1UXS - chains A and C of the 3 polymer chains in the assembly; structure by X-ray diffraction, 1.55 A resolution.

Chain A:
Name: HLA class I histocompatibility antigen B-27 alpha chain
Source organism: Homo sapiens
Notes: fragment: extracellular domain, residues 25-300
UniProtKB: P03989 (1B27_HUMAN); residues 1-276 here correspond to UniProt positions 25-300 (UniProt number = residue number + 24)
Sequence (276 residues; row label = number of the first residue in the row):
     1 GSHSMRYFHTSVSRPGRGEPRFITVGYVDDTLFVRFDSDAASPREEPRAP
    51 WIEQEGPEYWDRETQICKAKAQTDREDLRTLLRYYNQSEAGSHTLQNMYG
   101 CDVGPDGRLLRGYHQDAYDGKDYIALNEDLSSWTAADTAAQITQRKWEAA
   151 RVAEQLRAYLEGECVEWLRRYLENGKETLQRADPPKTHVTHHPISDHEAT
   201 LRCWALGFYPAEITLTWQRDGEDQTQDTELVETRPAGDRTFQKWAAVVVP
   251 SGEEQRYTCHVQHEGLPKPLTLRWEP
Disulfides: Cys101-Cys164, Cys203-Cys259

Chain C:
Name: Gene terminal protein (membrane protein lmp-2A/lmp-2B)
Notes: fragment: transmembrane domain, residues 236-244
UniProtKB: P13285 (LMP2_EBV); residues 1-9 here correspond to UniProt positions 236-244 (UniProt number = residue number + 235)
Sequence (9 residues; each row starts with the number of its first residue):
     1 RRRWRRLTV
What the authors report for this chain:
  - conformationally variable residues (side-chain flip): Trp4 to Leu7
  - contacts within the chain: Trp4-Arg6 (hydrophobic contact)

How chain A and chain C interact:
Pairs across the interface (45; chain A residue first):
  Tyr7(A) - Arg1(C)  hydrogen bond (side chain-backbone)
  Tyr7(A) - Arg2(C)
  His9(A) - Arg2(C)  hydrogen bond
  Thr24(A) - Arg2(C)  hydrogen bond
  Glu45(A) - Arg2(C)  salt bridge
  Tyr59(A) - Arg1(C)
  Arg62(A) - Arg1(C)
  Arg62(A) - Arg2(C)  hydrogen bond (side chain-backbone)
  Arg62(A) - Trp4(C)
  Glu63(A) - Arg1(C)
  Glu63(A) - Arg2(C)  salt bridge
  Gln65(A) - Trp4(C)
  Ile66(A) - Arg2(C)
  Ile66(A) - Arg3(C)
  Ile66(A) - Trp4(C)
  Cys67(A) - Arg2(C)
  Ala69(A) - Trp4(C)
  Lys70(A) - Arg5(C)
  Glu76(A) - Thr8(C)
  Asp77(A) - Thr8(C)
  Asp77(A) - Val9(C)  hydrogen bond (side chain-backbone)
  Thr80(A) - Val9(C)
  Tyr84(A) - Val9(C)  hydrogen bond (side chain-backbone)
  Asn97(A) - Arg5(C)
  Tyr99(A) - Arg2(C)
  Tyr99(A) - Arg3(C)  hydrogen bond (side chain-backbone)
  His114(A) - Arg5(C)
  Asp116(A) - Arg5(C)  salt bridge
  Thr143(A) - Val9(C)  hydrogen bond (side chain-backbone)
  Lys146(A) - Leu7(C)
  Lys146(A) - Thr8(C)  hydrogen bond
  Lys146(A) - Val9(C)  hydrogen bond (side chain-backbone)
  Trp147(A) - Arg5(C)
  Trp147(A) - Leu7(C)
  Trp147(A) - Thr8(C)  hydrogen bond (side chain-backbone)
  Trp147(A) - Val9(C)  hydrophobic
  Val152(A) - Leu7(C)  hydrophobic
  Gln155(A) - Arg3(C)
  Leu156(A) - Arg3(C)
  Tyr159(A) - Arg1(C)  hydrogen bond (side chain-backbone)
  Tyr159(A) - Arg2(C)
  Tyr159(A) - Arg3(C)
  Glu163(A) - Arg1(C)  salt bridge
  Trp167(A) - Arg1(C)
  Tyr171(A) - Arg1(C)  hydrogen bond (side chain-backbone)
Also at the interface, not in a pair above, chain A (38 interface residues in all): Met5, Val25, Gly26, Val34, Thr73, Leu81, Tyr123, Ala150
The authors on this interface:
  - specific contacts: Asp116(A)-Arg5(C) (salt bridge)
  - interface residues, chain C: Trp4(C)

Overview:
The interface between chain A and chain C involves 38 residues on one side and 8 on the other, with 13
hydrogen bonds and 4 salt bridges. Polar pairs include Glu45(A)-Arg2(C), Glu63(A)-Arg2(C) and
Asp116(A)-Arg5(C). The authors report a salt bridge between Asp116(A) and Arg5(C). The paper reports the
interface residue Trp4(C); conformational variability at Trp4(C).
Here chain A is HLA class I histocompatibility antigen B-27 alpha chain (Homo sapiens) and chain C is Gene
terminal protein (membrane protein lmp-2A/lmp-2B). Entry 1UXS (Crystal structure of HLA-B*2705 complexed with
the latent membrane protein 2 peptide (LMP2)OF epstein-barr virus) was determined by X-ray diffraction (same
publication as 1UXW).
